PDB entry 7AUE | electron microscopy, 2.97 A resolution | chains R and C of the 6 polymer chains in the assembly

Chain R:
Name: Melanocortin receptor 4
Source organism: Homo sapiens
Reference sequence: P32245 (MC4R_HUMAN); residues 1-332 here = UniProt positions 1-332
Sequence (350 residues; row label = number of the first residue in the row):
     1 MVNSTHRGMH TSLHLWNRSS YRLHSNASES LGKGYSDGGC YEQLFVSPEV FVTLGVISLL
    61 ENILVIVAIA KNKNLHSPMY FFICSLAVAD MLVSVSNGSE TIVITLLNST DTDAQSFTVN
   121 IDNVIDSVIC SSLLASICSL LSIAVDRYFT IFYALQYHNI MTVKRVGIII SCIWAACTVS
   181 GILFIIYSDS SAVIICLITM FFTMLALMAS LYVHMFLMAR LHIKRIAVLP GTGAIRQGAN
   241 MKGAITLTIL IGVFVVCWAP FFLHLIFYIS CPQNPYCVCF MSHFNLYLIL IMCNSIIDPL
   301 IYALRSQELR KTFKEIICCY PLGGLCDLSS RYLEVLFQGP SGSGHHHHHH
Disordered / not traced: 1-39, 109-115, 232-239, 318-350
Construct notes: expression tag (333-350)
Disulfides: C40-C279, C271-C277
Bound ions: Ca2+: E100, D122, D126 (shared with F6(C) of chain C)

Chain C:
Name: Aminoserine
Sequence (9 residues; each row starts with the number of its first residue):
     1 XRCAHFRWX
Modified residues: ACE (acetyl group) at position 1, CY3 (2-amino-3-mercapto-propionamide) at position 9; A4 (D-alanine; DAL); F6 (D-phenylalanine; DPN)
Disulfides: C3-CY3_9
Bound ions: Ca2+: F6 (shared with E100(R), D122(R), D126(R) of chain R)

How chain R and chain C interact:
Residue-residue contacts (25):
  Q43(R) - CY3_9(C)
  F51(R) - H5(C)
  E100(R) - F6(C)
  T101(R) - H5(C)
  I104(R) - A4(C)
  D122(R) - R2(C)  salt bridge
  D122(R) - R7(C)  hydrogen bond (backbone-side chain)
  N123(R) - R7(C)
  D126(R) - F6(C)
  D126(R) - R7(C)  salt bridge
  I129(R) - F6(C)
  L133(R) - F6(C)
  F184(R) - W8(C)
  I185(R) - R7(C)
  S188(R) - R7(C)  hydrogen bond
  S188(R) - W8(C)  hydrogen bond
  I194(R) - W8(C)
  F261(R) - F6(C)
  H264(R) - W8(C)
  Y268(R) - W8(C)
  Y268(R) - CY3_9(C)
  F284(R) - H5(C)
  F284(R) - R7(C)
  F284(R) - CY3_9(C)
  N285(R) - H5(C)
Interface residues without a listed pair, chain R (23 interface residues in all): V193, L197, L265, L288

In short:
The interface between chain R and chain C involves 23 residues on one side and 7 on the other; the contacts
include 3 hydrogen bonds and 2 salt bridges. Polar pairs include D122(R)-R2(C), D126(R)-R7(C) and
D122(R)-R7(C).
Here chain R is Melanocortin receptor 4 (Homo sapiens) and chain C is Aminoserine. Entry 7AUE (Melanocortin
receptor 4 (MC4R) Gs protein complex) was determined by electron microscopy.
